6DQ1 - chain A; structure by X-ray diffraction, 1.60 A resolution.

Chain A:
Molecule: sfGFP
Organism: Aequorea victoria
Notes: engineered mutation(s): N149 mutated to 4-nitro-L-phenylalanine
Chain sequence (237 residues; numbered 0 to 238; 2 numbers in that range are skipped by the numbering (no residue carries them; nothing is unmodelled there); the number before each row is that of its first residue; numbering starts at 0):
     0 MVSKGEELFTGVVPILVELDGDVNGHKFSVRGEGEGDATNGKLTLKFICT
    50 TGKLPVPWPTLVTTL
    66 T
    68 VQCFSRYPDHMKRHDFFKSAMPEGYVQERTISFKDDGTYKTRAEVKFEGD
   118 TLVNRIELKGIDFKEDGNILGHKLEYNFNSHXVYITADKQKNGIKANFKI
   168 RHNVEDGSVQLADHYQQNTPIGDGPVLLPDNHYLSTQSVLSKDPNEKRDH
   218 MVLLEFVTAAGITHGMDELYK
Disordered / not traced: 0-3
Modified / non-standard residues: T66 ({2-[(1R,2R)-1-amino-2-hydroxypropyl]-4-(4-hydroxybenzylidene)-5-oxo-4,5-dihydro-1H-imidazol-1-yl}acetic acid; CRO); PPN (para-nitrophenylalanine) at position 149
Covalently attached groups: covalent link L64-T66; covalent link T66-V68
Metal / ion sites: Na+ near D82 (its only coordinating residue here)

Summary:
Chain A is sfGFP (Aequorea victoria); the structure, sfGFP N149 mutated to 4-nitro-L-phenylalanine, was
determined by X-ray diffraction together with 6DQ0 from the same study.
